Entry 7L6T (X-ray diffraction, 1.78 A resolution); this record covers chains A and C of the 3 polymer chains in the assembly.

# Chain A
Molecule: 2'-O-methyltransferase
From: Severe acute respiratory syndrome coronavirus 2
Notes: EC 2.1.1.-
UniProt: P0DTD1 (R1AB_SARS2); numbering as in UniProt (aligned over 6799-7096)
Sequence (300 residues; each row starts with the number of its first residue):
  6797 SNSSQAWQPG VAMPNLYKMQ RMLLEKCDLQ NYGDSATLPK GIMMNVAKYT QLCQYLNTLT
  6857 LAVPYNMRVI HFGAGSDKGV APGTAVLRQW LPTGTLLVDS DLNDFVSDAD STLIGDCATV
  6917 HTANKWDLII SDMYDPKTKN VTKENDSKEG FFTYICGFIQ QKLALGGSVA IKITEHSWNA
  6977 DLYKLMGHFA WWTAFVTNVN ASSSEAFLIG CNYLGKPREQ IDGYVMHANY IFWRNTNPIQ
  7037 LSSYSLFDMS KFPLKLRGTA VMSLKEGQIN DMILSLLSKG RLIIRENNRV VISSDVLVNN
Unresolved in the structure: 6797
Differences from the reference sequence: expression tag (6797-6798)
UniProt features mapped onto this chain:
  - active site: Lys-6844, Asp-6928, Lys-6968, Glu-7001
Bound ions: Mg2+ near Asn-6996 (its only coordinating residue here)
Small-molecule neighbours:
  - alpha-D-glucopyranose (GLC), molecule 1: Ser-6831, Ala-6832, Thr-6833, Leu-7037, Ser-7038, Ser-7039, Tyr-7040
  - alpha-D-glucopyranose (GLC), molecule 2: Gly-6871, Ser-6872, Asp-6873, Asp-6897, Asn-6899, Tyr-6930, Pro-6932
  - S-adenosylhomocysteine (SAH): Asn-6841, Tyr-6845, His-6867, Gly-6869, Ala-6870, Gly-6871, Ser-6872, Pro-6878, Gly-6879, Asp-6897, Leu-6898, Asn-6899, Gly-6911, Asp-6912, Cys-6913, Asp-6928, Met-6929, Tyr-6930, Asp-6931, Phe-6947
From the paper describing this entry:
  - Mg2+ coordination through a water molecule: Asp-6873, Lys-6874
  - Mg2+ coordination: Asn-6996
  - mutagenesis - D6873A, D6873G: decreased catalytic activity on Mn2+
  - mutagenesis - D6873DEL/K6874DEL: decreased catalytic activity
  - mutagenesis - D6873A, D6873G: decreased catalytic activity on Mg2+

# Chain C
Molecule: 7-nt RNA strand
Sequence (7 nucleotides; numbered 0 to 6; the number before each row is that of its first residue; numbering starts at 0):
     0 XXUUAAA
Unresolved in the structure: 5-6
Modified / non-standard residues: M7G (7N-methyl-8-hydroguanosine-5'-diphosphate) at position 0; A2M (2'-O-methyladenosine 5'-(dihydrogen phosphate)) at position 1
Bound ions: Mg2+: U3, A4

# How chain A and chain C interact
Contacting residue pairs - 33 pairs, chain A then chain C:
  Lys-6822(A) with M7G_0(C)
  Cys-6823(A) with M7G_0(C)
  Asp-6824(A) with M7G_0(C)
  Leu-6825(A) with M7G_0(C)
  Tyr-6828(A) with M7G_0(C)
  Ser-6831(A) with U3(C), base contact
  Ala-6832(A) with U3(C), hydrogen bond to the base
  Leu-6834(A) with U3(C), base contact
  Met-6840(A) with U2(C), phosphate contact; U3(C), base contact
  Asn-6841(A) with U2(C), sugar contact
  Lys-6844(A) with A2M_1(C), hydrogen bond to the phosphate; U2(C), salt bridge to the phosphate
  Ser-6872(A) with U2(C), base contact
  Asp-6873(A) with U2(C), hydrogen bond to the sugar
  Lys-6874(A) with U2(C), sugar contact; U3(C), salt bridge to the phosphate
  Asp-6928(A) with A2M_1(C), base contact
  Tyr-6930(A) with M7G_0(C); A2M_1(C), base contact
  Pro-6932(A) with A2M_1(C), base contact
  Lys-6935(A) with M7G_0(C); A2M_1(C), salt bridge to the phosphate
  Lys-6968(A) with A2M_1(C), hydrogen bond to the sugar
  Thr-6970(A) with M7G_0(C)
  Glu-6971(A) with M7G_0(C)
  His-6972(A) with M7G_0(C)
  Ser-6973(A) with M7G_0(C)
  Asn-6996(A) with U2(C), hydrogen bond to the phosphate
  Ser-6999(A) with M7G_0(C); A2M_1(C), hydrogen bond to the phosphate
  Ser-7000(A) with M7G_0(C)
  Glu-7001(A) with A2M_1(C), phosphate contact
Interface residues without a listed pair, chain A (29 interface residues in all): Thr-6934, Val-6937

# In short
Chain A and chain C form an interface of 29 and 4 residues respectively, with 6 hydrogen bonds and 3 salt
bridges. Among the polar pairs are Ala-6832(A)/U3(C), Asp-6873(A)/U2(C) and Lys-6968(A)/A2M_1(C). The paper
reports that D6873A and D6873G of chain A reduce catalytic activity on Mn2+; water-mediated Mg2+ coordination
by Asp-6873(A) and Lys-6874(A).
Here chain A is 2'-O-methyltransferase (Severe acute respiratory syndrome coronavirus 2) and chain C is a 7-nt
RNA strand. Entry 7L6T (Crystal Structure of SARS-CoV-2 Nsp16/10 Heterodimer in Complex with
(m7GpppA2m)pUpUpApApA (Cap-1), S-Adenosyl-L-homocysteine (SAH) and two Magnesium ...) was determined by X-ray
diffraction (same publication as 7L6R and 7JYY).
